7CXF - chains A and B; structure by X-ray diffraction, 2.35 A resolution.

== Chain A ==
Name: Peroxisome proliferator-activated receptor gamma
Source organism: Homo sapiens
UniProtKB: P37231 (PPARG_HUMAN); residues 195-477 here correspond to UniProt positions 223-505 (UniProt number = residue number + 28)
Chain sequence (283 residues; numbered 195 to 477; the number before each row is that of its first residue):
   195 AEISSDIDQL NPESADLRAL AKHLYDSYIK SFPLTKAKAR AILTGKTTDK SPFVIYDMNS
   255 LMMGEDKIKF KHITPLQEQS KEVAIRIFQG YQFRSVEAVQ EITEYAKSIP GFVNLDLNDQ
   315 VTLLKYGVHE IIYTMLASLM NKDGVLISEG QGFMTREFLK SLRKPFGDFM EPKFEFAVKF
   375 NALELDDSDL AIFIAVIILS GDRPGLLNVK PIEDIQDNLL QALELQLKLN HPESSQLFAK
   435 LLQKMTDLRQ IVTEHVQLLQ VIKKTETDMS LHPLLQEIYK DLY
Not modelled in the structure: 195-205
Sequence notes: engineered mutation Y285 (Cys313 in P37231)
Ligand contacts: malonic acid (MLA): F282, Q286, S289, H323, H449, L453, L465, L469, Y473
UniProt features mapped onto this chain:
  - motif: P467 to D475 (9aaTAD)
  - binding site (rosiglitazone): Q286 to S289, H323, H449, Y473
  - cross-link: K224 (Glycyl lysine isopeptide (Lys-Gly) (interchain with G-Cter in ubiquitin))

== Chain B ==
Name: 16-mer peptide from Nuclear receptor coactivator 1
Notes: EC 2.3.1.48
UniProtKB: Q15788 (NCOA1_HUMAN); numbering as in UniProt (aligned over 685-700)
Chain sequence (16 residues; row label = number of the first residue in the row):
   685 ERHKILHRLL QEGSPS
Not modelled in the structure: 685, 697-700
UniProt features mapped onto this chain:
  - motif: L690 to L694 (LXXLL motif 4)
  - modified residue: S698 (Phosphoserine)
  - mutagenesis: L693 to L694 (Slightly affects interactions with steroid receptors. Abolishes interactions with steroid receptors; when associated with A-636; A-637; A-752 and A-753)

== How chain A and chain B interact ==
Residue-residue contacts (23; chain A residue first):
  Q294(A) - L693(B)
  T297(A) - L693(B)
  E298(A) - L693(B)
  E298(A) - E696(B)
  K301(A) - L693(B)  hydrogen bond (side chain-backbone)
  K301(A) - L694(B)  hydrogen bond (side chain-backbone)
  K301(A) - E696(B)  hydrogen bond (side chain-backbone)
  F306(A) - L694(B)  hydrophobic
  L311(A) - H691(B)
  L311(A) - Q695(B)
  Q314(A) - L694(B)
  V315(A) - H687(B)
  V315(A) - H691(B)
  V315(A) - L694(B)  hydrophobic
  L318(A) - L694(B)  hydrophobic
  K319(A) - H687(B)  hydrogen bond
  P467(A) - I689(B)  hydrophobic
  L468(A) - I689(B)  hydrophobic
  E471(A) - H687(B)
  E471(A) - K688(B)  hydrogen bond (side chain-backbone)
  E471(A) - I689(B)  hydrogen bond (side chain-backbone)
  E471(A) - L690(B)  hydrogen bond (side chain-backbone)
  D475(A) - R686(B)  salt bridge
Other interface residues (no listed pair), chain A (15 interface residues in all): I472

== In short ==
The interface between chain A and chain B involves 15 residues on one side and 10 on the other, with 7
hydrogen bonds and 1 salt bridge. Among the polar pairs are D475(A)-R686(B), K301(A)-L693(B) and
K301(A)-L694(B). Bound to chain A: malonic acid.
Chain A is Peroxisome proliferator-activated receptor gamma (Homo sapiens) and chain B is a 16-mer peptide
from Nuclear receptor coactivator 1; the structure, The ligand-free structure of human PPARgamma LBD C285Y
mutant in the presence of the SRC-1 coactivator ..., was determined by X-ray diffraction.
